7SVW - chains 6 and B of the 10 polymer chains in the assembly; structure by electron microscopy, 3.69 A resolution.

[Chain 6]
Molecule: STC_LE_Rev2
Sequence (20 nucleotides; numbered 1 to 20; the number before each row is that of its first residue):
     1 AGCCTCTAAC CGTAGACCTA
Disordered / not traced: 1-5
Bound ions: Mg2+: DA20 (shared with Asp205(B), Asp287(B) of chain B)

[Chain B]
Protein: TnsB
Source organism: [Scytonema hofmanni] UTEX 2349
Amino-acid sequence (584 residues; row label = number of the first residue in the row):
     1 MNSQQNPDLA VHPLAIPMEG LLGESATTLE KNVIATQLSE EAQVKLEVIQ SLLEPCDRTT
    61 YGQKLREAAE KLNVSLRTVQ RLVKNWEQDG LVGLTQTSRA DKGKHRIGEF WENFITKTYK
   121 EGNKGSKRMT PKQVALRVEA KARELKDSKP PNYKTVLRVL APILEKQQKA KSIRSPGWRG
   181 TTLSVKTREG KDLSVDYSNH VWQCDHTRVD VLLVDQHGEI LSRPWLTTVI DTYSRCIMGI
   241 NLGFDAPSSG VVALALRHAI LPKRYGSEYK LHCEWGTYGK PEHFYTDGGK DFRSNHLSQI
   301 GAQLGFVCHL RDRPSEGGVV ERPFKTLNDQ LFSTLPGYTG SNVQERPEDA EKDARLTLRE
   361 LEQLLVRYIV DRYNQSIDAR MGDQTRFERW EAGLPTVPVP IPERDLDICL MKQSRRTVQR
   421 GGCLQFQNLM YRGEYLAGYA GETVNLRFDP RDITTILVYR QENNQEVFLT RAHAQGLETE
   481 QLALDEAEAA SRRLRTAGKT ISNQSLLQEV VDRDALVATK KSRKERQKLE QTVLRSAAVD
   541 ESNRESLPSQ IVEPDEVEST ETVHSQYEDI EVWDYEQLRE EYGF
Disordered / not traced: 1-28, 475-584
Bound ions: Mg2+: Asp205, Asp287 (shared with DA20(6) of chain 6)
From the paper describing this entry:
  - catalytic residues: Asp205, Asp287, Glu321
  - Mg2+ coordination: Asp205, Asp287
  - mutagenesis - D205A, D287A, E321A: decreased catalytic activity
  - binding site for STC_LE_For: Arg58, Arg77, Arg106, Arg158
  - binding site for STC_LE_Rev1: Arg99, Lys154
  - binding site for STC_LE_Rev1: Ser175, Trp178, Arg380

[Chain 6 / chain B interface]
Residue-residue contacts (14; chain 6 residue first):
  DC11(6) - Arg416(B)  hydrogen bond to the phosphate
  DC11(6) - Thr417(B)  phosphate contact
  DC11(6) - Gln425(B)  phosphate contact
  DG12(6) - Arg416(B)  salt bridge to the phosphate
  DG12(6) - Gln425(B)  phosphate contact
  DG12(6) - Phe426(B)  hydrogen bond to the phosphate
  DG12(6) - Asn428(B)  phosphate contact
  DT13(6) - Asn428(B)  hydrogen bond to the phosphate
  DC18(6) - Lys290(B)  base contact
  DT19(6) - Gly288(B)  phosphate contact
  DT19(6) - Gly289(B)  phosphate contact
  DA20(6) - Asp287(B)  sugar contact
  DA20(6) - Gly288(B)  phosphate contact
  DA20(6) - Gly289(B)  sugar contact
Interface residues without a listed pair, chain B (12 interface residues in all): Asp205, Gln419, Gln427

[Overview]
Chain 6 and chain B form an interface of 6 and 12 residues respectively; the contacts include 3 hydrogen bonds
and 1 salt bridge. Among the polar pairs are DC11(6)-Arg416(B), DG12(6)-Phe426(B) and DT13(6)-Asn428(B). From
the paper: catalytic residues Asp205(B), Asp287(B) and Glu321(B); D205A, D287A and E321A of chain B reduce
catalytic activity.
Here chain 6 is STC_LE_Rev2 and chain B is TnsB ([Scytonema hofmanni] UTEX 2349). Entry 7SVW (Strand-transfer
complex of TnsB from ShCAST) was determined by electron microscopy together with 7SVV from the same study.
